PDB entry 8H94 | electron microscopy, 2.90 A resolution | chains A and C of the 3 polymer chains in the assembly

# Chain A
Protein: NACHT, LRR and PYD domains-containing protein 5
Source organism: Mus musculus
UniProt: Q9R1M5 (NALP5_MOUSE); residues 1-1059 here correspond to UniProt positions 105-1163 (UniProt number = residue number + 104)
Amino-acid sequence (1059 residues; numbered 1 to 1059; the number before each row is that of its first residue):
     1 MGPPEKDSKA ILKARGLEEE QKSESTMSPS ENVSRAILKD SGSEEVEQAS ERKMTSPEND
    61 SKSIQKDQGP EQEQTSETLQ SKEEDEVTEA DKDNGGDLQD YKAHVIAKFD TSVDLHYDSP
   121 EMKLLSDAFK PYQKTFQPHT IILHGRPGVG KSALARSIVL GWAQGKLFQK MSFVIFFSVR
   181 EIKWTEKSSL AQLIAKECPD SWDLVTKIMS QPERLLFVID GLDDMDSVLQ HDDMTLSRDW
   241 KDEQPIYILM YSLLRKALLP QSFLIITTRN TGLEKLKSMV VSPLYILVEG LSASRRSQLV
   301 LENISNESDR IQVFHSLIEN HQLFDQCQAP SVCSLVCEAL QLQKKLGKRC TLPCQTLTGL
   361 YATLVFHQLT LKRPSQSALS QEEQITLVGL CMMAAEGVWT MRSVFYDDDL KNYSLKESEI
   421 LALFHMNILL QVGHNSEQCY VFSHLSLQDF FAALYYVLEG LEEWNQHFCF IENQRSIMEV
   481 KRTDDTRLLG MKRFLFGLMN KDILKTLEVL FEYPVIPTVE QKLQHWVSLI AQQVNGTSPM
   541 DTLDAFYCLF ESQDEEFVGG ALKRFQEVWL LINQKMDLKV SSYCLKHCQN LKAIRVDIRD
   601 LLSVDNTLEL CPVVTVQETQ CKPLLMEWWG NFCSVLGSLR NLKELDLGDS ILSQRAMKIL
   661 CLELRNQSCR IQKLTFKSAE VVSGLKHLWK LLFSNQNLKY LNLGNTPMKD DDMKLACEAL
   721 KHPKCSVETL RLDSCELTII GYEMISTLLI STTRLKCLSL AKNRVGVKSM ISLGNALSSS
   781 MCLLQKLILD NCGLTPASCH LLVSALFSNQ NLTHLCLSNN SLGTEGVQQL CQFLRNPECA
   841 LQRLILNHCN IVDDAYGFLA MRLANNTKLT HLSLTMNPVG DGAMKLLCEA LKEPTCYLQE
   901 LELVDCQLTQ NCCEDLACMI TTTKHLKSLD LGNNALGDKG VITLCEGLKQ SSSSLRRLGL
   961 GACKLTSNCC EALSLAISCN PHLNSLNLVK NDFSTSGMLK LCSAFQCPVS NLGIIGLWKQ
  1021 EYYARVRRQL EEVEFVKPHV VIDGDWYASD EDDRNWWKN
Unresolved in the structure: 1-96, 471-484
Curated features (UniProtKB/Swiss-Prot):
  - binding site (ATP): Gly145 to Ser152

# Chain C
Protein: Oocyte-expressed protein homolog
Source organism: Mus musculus
UniProt: Q9CWE6 (OOEP_MOUSE); residue numbers follow UniProt; this construct covers 1-164
Amino-acid sequence (164 residues; row label = number of the first residue in the row):
     1 MASHTADADA KPDSDSQKLL NVLPVSLRLR TRPWWFPIQE VSNPLVLYME AWVAERVIGT
    61 DQAEISEIEW MCQALLTVDS VNSGNLAEIT IFGQPSAQTR MKNILLNMAA WHKENELQRA
   121 VKVKEVEEFL KIRASSILSK LSKKGLKLAG FPLPLEGRET QMES
Unresolved in the structure: 1-25, 115-164
Curated features (UniProtKB/Swiss-Prot):
  - mutagenesis: Arg32 (R32W/P/G: Impaired formation of the subcortical maternal complex (SCMC))

# Chain A / chain C interface
Pairs across the interface (37):
  Glu121(A) with Leu27(C); Leu29(C)
  Leu124(A) with Leu29(C), hydrophobic
  Leu125(A) with Leu29(C), hydrophobic
  His144(A) with Arg32(C), hydrogen bond; Ile38(C)
  Arg146(A) with Ser42(C)
  Gly150(A) with Leu27(C)
  Asn270(A) with Ile38(C)
  Leu284(A) with Thr31(C)
  Tyr285(A) with Thr31(C), hydrogen bond (backbone-side chain); Arg32(C), hydrogen bond (backbone-backbone)
  Ile286(A) with Arg30(C)
  Leu287(A) with Arg28(C); Leu29(C); Arg30(C), hydrogen bond (backbone-backbone); Val41(C), hydrophobic
  Val288(A) with Leu27(C), hydrophobic; Arg28(C); Leu29(C), hydrophobic
  Glu289(A) with Leu27(C); Arg28(C), salt bridge
  Gly290(A) with Arg28(C)
  Ala293(A) with Glu88(C)
  Ser294(A) with Asn82(C)
  His321(A) with Asn43(C), hydrogen bond
  Asp325(A) with Ser42(C); Asn43(C); Pro44(C)
  Asn573(A) with Pro95(C)
  Gln574(A) with Asn43(C), hydrogen bond
  Asp600(A) with Thr99(C), hydrogen bond
  Glu609(A) with Tyr48(C); Met49(C); Leu86(C)
  Leu610(A) with Leu86(C)
  Cys611(A) with Leu86(C)
Interface residues without a listed pair, chain A (30 interface residues in all): Leu154, Leu273, Glu274, Leu291, Ser292, Pro612
Interface residues without a listed pair, chain C (22 interface residues in all): Ser26, Trp34, Gln39, Phe92

# In short
The interface between chain A and chain C involves 30 residues on one side and 22 on the other; the contacts
include 7 hydrogen bonds and 1 salt bridge. Polar contacts include Glu289(A)-Arg28(C), His144(A)-Arg32(C) and
Tyr285(A)-Thr31(C).
Here chain A is NACHT, LRR and PYD domains-containing protein 5 and chain C is Oocyte-expressed protein
homolog, both from Mus musculus. Entry 8H94 (Structure of mouse SCMC bound with KH domain of FILIA) was
determined by electron microscopy together with 8H93, 8H95 and 8H96 from the same study.
